PDB entry 7ONP | X-ray diffraction, 1.41 A resolution | chain AAA

Chain AAA:
Molecule: Carbonic anhydrase 2
Organism: Homo sapiens
Notes: EC 4.2.1.1
Reference sequence: P00918 (CAH2_HUMAN); residue numbers follow UniProt; this construct covers 3-260
Amino-acid sequence (260 residues; each row starts with the number of its first residue):
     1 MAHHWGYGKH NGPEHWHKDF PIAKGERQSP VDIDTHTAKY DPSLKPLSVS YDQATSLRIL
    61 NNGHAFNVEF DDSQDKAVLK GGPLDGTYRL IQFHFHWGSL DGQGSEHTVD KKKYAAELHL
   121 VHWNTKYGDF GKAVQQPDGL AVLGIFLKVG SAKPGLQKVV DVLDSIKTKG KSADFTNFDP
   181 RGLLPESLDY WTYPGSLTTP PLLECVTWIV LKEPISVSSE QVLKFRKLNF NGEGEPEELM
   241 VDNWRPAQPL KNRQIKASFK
Not modelled in the structure: 1-3, 260
Differences from the reference sequence: initiating methionine (1); expression tag (2)
Curated features (UniProtKB/Swiss-Prot):
  - active site: His64 (Proton donor/acceptor)
  - binding site (Zn(2+)): His94, His96, His119
  - binding site (substrate): Thr198, Thr199
  - site: Tyr7 (Fine-tunes the proton-transfer properties of H-64), Asn62 (Fine-tunes the proton-transfer properties of H-64), Asn67 (Fine-tunes the proton-transfer properties of H-64), Gln92 (Involved in the binding of some activators, including histamine and L-histidine)
  - modified residue (Phosphoserine): Ser165, Ser172

In short:
UniProt lists active-site residue His64, 3 Zn2+-binding residues and substrate-binding residues Thr198 and
Thr199.
Chain AAA is Carbonic anhydrase 2 (Homo sapiens); the structure, Wild type carbonic anhydrase II with bound
IrCp* complex to generate an artificial transfer hydrogenase (ATHase), was determined by X-ray diffraction
together with 7ONM, 7ONQ and 7ONV from the same study.
